Entry 8AS6 (electron microscopy, 3.40 A resolution); this record covers chains A and P.

[Chain A]
Molecule: RNA-dependent RNA-polymerase L protein
From: SFTS virus AH12
Notes: EC 2.7.7.48
Reference sequence: U3GU88 (U3GU88_SFTS); residues 1-2084 here = UniProt positions 1-2084
Amino-acid sequence (2084 residues; row label = number of the first residue in the row):
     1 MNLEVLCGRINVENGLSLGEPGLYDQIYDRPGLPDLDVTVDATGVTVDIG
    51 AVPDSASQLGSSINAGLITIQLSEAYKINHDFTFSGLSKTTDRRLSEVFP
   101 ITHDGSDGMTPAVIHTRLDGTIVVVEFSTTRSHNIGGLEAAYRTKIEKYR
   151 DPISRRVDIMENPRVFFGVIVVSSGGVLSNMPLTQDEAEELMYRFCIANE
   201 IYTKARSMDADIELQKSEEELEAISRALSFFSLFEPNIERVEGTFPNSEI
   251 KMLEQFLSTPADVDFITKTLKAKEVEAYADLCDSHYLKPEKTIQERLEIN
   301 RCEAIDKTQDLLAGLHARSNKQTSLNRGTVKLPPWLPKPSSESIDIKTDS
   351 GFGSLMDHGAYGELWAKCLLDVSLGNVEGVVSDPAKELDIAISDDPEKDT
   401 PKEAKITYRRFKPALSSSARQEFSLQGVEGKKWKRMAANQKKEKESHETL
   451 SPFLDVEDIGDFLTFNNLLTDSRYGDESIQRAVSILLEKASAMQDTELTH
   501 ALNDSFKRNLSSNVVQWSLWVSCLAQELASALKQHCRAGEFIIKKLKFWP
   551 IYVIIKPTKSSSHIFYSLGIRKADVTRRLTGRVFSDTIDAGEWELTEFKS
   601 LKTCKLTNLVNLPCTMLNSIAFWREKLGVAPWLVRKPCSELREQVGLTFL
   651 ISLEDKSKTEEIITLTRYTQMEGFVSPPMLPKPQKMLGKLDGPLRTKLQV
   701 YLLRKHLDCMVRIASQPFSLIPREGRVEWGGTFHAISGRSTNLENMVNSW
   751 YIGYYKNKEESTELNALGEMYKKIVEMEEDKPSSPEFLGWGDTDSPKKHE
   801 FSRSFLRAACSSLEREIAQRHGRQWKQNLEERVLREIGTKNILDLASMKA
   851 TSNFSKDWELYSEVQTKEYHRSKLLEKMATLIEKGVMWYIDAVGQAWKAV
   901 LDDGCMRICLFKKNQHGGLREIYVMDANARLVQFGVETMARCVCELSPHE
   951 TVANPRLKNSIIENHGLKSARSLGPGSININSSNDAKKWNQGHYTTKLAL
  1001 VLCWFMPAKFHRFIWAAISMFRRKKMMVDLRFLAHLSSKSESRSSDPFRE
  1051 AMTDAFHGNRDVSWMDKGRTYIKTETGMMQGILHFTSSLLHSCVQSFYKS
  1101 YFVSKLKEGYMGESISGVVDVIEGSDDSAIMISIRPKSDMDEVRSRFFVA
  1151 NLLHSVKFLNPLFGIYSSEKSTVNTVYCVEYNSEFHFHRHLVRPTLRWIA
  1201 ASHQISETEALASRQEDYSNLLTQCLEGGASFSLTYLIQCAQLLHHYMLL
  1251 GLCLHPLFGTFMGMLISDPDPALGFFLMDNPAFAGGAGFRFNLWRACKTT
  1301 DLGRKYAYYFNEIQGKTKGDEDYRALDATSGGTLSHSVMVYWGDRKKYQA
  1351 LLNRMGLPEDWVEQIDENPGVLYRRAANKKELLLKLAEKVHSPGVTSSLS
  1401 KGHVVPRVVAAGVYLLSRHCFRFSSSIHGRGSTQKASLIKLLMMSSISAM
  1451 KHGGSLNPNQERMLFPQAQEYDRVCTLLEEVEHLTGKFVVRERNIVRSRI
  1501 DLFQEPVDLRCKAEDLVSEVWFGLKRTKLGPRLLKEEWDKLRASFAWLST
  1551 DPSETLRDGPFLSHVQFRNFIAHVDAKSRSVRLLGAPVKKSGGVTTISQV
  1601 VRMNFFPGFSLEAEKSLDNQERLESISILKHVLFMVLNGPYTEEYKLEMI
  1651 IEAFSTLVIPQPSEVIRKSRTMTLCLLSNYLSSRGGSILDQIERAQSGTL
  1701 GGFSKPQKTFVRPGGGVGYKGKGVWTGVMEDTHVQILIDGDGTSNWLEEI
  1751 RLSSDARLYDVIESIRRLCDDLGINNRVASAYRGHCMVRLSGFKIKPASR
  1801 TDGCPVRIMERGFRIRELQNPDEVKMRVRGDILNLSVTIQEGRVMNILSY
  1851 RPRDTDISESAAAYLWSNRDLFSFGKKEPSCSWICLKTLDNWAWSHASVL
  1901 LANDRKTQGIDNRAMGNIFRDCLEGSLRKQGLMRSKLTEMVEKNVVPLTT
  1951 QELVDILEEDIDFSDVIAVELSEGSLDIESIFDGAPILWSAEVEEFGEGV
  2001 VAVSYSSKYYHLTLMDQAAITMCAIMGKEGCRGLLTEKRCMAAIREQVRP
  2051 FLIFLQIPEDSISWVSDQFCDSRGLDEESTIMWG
Disordered / not traced: 395-403, 916-920, 1316-1333, 1342-1344, 1424-1432, 1591-1593, 1614-2084
Construct notes: engineered mutation Ala112 (Asp in U3GU88)

[Chain P]
Molecule: 20-nt RNA strand
Sequence (20 nucleotides; each row starts with the number of its first residue):
     1 ACACAGAGACGCCCAGAUGA
Disordered / not traced: 15-20

[Interface between chain A and chain P]
Pairs across the interface (58; chain A residue first):
  Leu315(A) - A5(P)  base contact
  Arg318(A) - A5(P)  hydrogen bond to the sugar
  Gln426(A) - A1(P)  base contact
  Gly427(A) - A1(P)  base contact
  Gly427(A) - C10(P)  hydrogen bond to the sugar
  Glu429(A) - G11(P)  phosphate contact
  Gly430(A) - G11(P)  phosphate contact
  Lys431(A) - C10(P)  salt bridge to the phosphate
  Lys431(A) - G11(P)  hydrogen bond to the phosphate
  Lys431(A) - C12(P)  salt bridge to the phosphate
  Glu443(A) - A9(P)  base contact
  Lys444(A) - G6(P)  hydrogen bond to the base
  Ser446(A) - A3(P)  base contact
  Ser446(A) - C4(P)  hydrogen bond to the base
  His447(A) - A3(P)  base contact
  His447(A) - C4(P)  hydrogen bond to the base
  His447(A) - G6(P)  hydrogen bond to the sugar
  Thr449(A) - A5(P)  base contact
  His535(A) - G11(P)  base contact
  Thr558(A) - C10(P)  phosphate contact
  Thr558(A) - G11(P)  base contact
  Lys559(A) - C10(P)  salt bridge to the phosphate
  Lys559(A) - G11(P)  base contact
  Ser562(A) - A9(P)  hydrogen bond to the sugar
  His563(A) - C2(P)  hydrogen bond to the base
  His563(A) - A9(P)  base contact
  Phe565(A) - C10(P)  sugar contact
  Ser600(A) - A1(P)  hydrogen bond to the sugar
  Lys602(A) - C2(P)  sugar contact
  Lys605(A) - C2(P)  phosphate contact
  Lys605(A) - A3(P)  salt bridge to the phosphate
  Lys656(A) - C2(P)  salt bridge to the phosphate
  Lys656(A) - A3(P)  salt bridge to the phosphate
  Pro693(A) - A5(P)  base contact
  Arg695(A) - C4(P)  hydrogen bond to the base
  Arg695(A) - A5(P)  salt bridge to the phosphate
  Glu763(A) - A3(P)  sugar contact
  Glu763(A) - G8(P)  hydrogen bond to the base
  Leu764(A) - A7(P)  sugar contact
  Leu764(A) - G8(P)  sugar contact
  Asn765(A) - A3(P)  hydrogen bond to the base
  Asn765(A) - C4(P)  hydrogen bond to the sugar
  Asn765(A) - A7(P)  hydrogen bond to the phosphate
  Asn765(A) - G8(P)  sugar contact
  Ala766(A) - C4(P)  sugar contact
  Phe1032(A) - A7(P)  base contact
  His1035(A) - G8(P)  phosphate contact
  His1035(A) - A9(P)  salt bridge to the phosphate
  Leu1036(A) - A7(P)  base contact
  Lys1039(A) - G8(P)  phosphate contact
  Arg1043(A) - G6(P)  sugar contact
  Ser1044(A) - G6(P)  phosphate contact
  Ser1045(A) - A5(P)  hydrogen bond to the sugar
  Ser1045(A) - G6(P)  hydrogen bond to the phosphate
  Phe1048(A) - A7(P)  base contact
  Arg1049(A) - C4(P)  hydrogen bond to the sugar
  Arg1049(A) - G6(P)  salt bridge to the phosphate
  Arg1049(A) - A7(P)  salt bridge to the phosphate
Also at the interface, not in a pair above, chain A (51 interface residues in all): Lys331, Leu425, Lys434, Lys442, Cys536, Arg537, Phe598, Lys599, Asp655, Asp691, Gly692, Gly768, Asp1046, Met1052

[In short]
51 residues of chain A face 12 of chain P across their interface, with 18 hydrogen bonds and 10 salt bridges.
Polar pairs include Lys444(A)-G6(P), Ser446(A)-C4(P) and His447(A)-C4(P).
Chain A is RNA-dependent RNA-polymerase L protein (SFTS virus AH12) and chain P is a 20-nt RNA strand; the
structure, Structure of the SFTSV L protein bound to 5' cRNA hook [5' HOOK], was determined by electron
microscopy, deposited together with 8AS7, 8ASB, 8ASD and 8ASG.
